4REF - chain B; structure by X-ray diffraction, 2.10 A resolution.

== Chain B ==
Name: Nuclear receptor subfamily 4 group A member 1
Source organism: Homo sapiens
UniProt: P22736 (NR4A1_HUMAN); residues 20-267 here correspond to UniProt positions 351-598 (UniProt number = residue number + 331)
Amino-acid sequence (256 residues; each row starts with the number of its first residue):
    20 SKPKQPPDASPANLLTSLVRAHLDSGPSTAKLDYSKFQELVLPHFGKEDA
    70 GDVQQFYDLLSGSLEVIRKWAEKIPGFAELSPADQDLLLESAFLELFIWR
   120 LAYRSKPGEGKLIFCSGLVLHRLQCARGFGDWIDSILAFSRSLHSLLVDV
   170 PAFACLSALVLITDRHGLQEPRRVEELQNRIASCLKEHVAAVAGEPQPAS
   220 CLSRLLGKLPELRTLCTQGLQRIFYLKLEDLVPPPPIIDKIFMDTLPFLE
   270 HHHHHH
Unresolved in the structure: 20-29, 215-217, 268-275
Construct notes: engineered mutation Trp-118 (Leu449 in P22736); expression tag (268-275)
Curated features (UniProtKB/Swiss-Prot):
  - region: Pro-190 to Gly-213 (Binds lipopolysaccharide), Pro-253 to Thr-264 (AF-2)
  - modified residue: Ser-20 (Phosphoserine)
From the paper describing this entry:
  - post-translational modification sites: Ser-202
  - mutagenesis - S202D: abolished binding to Nix
  - mutagenesis - S202D: abolished localization to THPN

== Overview ==
The paper reports that S202D abolishes binding to Nix; a modification site at Ser-202.
Chain B is Nuclear receptor subfamily 4 group A member 1 (Homo sapiens); the structure, Crystal Structure of
TR3 LBD_L449W in complex with Molecule 2, was determined by X-ray diffraction, deposited together with 4RE8,
4REE, 4WHF and 4WHG.
